Entry 5HBS (X-ray diffraction, 0.89 A resolution); this record covers chain A.

[Chain A]
Protein: Retinol-binding protein 1
From: Homo sapiens
UniProtKB: P09455 (RET1_HUMAN); residues 1-134 here correspond to UniProt positions 2-135 (UniProt number = residue number + 1)
Chain sequence (140 residues; numbered 1 to 140; the number before each row is that of its first residue):
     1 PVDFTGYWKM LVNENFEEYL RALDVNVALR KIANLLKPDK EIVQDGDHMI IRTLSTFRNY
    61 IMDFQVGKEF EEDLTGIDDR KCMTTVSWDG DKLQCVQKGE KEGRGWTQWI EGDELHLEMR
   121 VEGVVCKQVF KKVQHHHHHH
Disordered / not traced: 140
Differences from the reference sequence: expression tag (135-140)
Ligand contacts: retinol (RTL): Phe-16, Tyr-19, Leu-20, Leu-29, Ala-33, Leu-36, Pro-38, Lys-40, Ile-51, Thr-53, Ser-55, Phe-57, Arg-58, Asn-59, Tyr-60, Met-62, Gly-76, Ile-77, Trp-106, Gln-108, Leu-117, Met-119
Curated features (UniProtKB/Swiss-Prot):
  - region: Arg-21 to Lys-31 (Important for interaction with STRA6)
  - binding site (all-trans-retinol): Lys-40, Met-62, Gln-108
What the authors report for this chain:
  - binding site for retinol: Phe-16, Leu-20, Leu-29, Leu-36, Lys-40, Phe-57, Gln-108
  - contacts within the chain: Tyr-19/Gln-97, Lys-40/Thr-53 (hydrogen bond), Tyr-19/Trp-106 (water-mediated contact)
  - conformationally variable residues (side-chain flip): Lys-40

[Summary]
Chain A binds retinol. UniProt lists 3 all-trans-retinol-binding residues. From the paper: a binding site for
retinol at Phe-16, Leu-20 and Leu-29 among others; conformational variability at Lys-40.
Chain A is Retinol-binding protein 1 (Homo sapiens); the structure, Crystal structure of human cellular
retinol binding protein 1 in complex with all-trans-retinol at 0.89 angstrom, was determined by X-ray
diffraction together with 5H8T, 5H9A and 5HA1 from the same study.
